4QPK - chains A and B; structure by X-ray diffraction, 1.66 A resolution.

== Chain A (and B) ==
Name: Phosphotransferase
From: Brucella abortus
Notes: fragment: ChpT; chain B of this document is another copy of the same molecule, construct and numbering; everything in this record applies to it too
Reference sequence: Q2YQA5 (Q2YQA5_BRUA2); residues 1-209 here = UniProt positions 1-209
Amino-acid sequence (243 residues; row label = number of the first residue in the row; numbers below 1 keep their minus sign (Met-33 is residue -33)):
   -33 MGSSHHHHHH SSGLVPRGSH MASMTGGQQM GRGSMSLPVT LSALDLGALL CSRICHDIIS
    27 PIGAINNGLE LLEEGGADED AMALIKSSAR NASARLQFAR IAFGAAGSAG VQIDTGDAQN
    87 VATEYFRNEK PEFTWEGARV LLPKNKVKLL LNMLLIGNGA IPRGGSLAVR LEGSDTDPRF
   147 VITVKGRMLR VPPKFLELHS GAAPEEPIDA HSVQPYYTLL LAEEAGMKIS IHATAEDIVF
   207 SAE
Not modelled in the structure: -33 to 1, 73-75 (chain B: -33 to 2)
Construct notes: initiating methionine (-33); expression tag (-32 to 0)
Swiss-Prot annotation at these positions:
  - modified residue: His22 (Phosphohistidine)
  - mutagenesis: His22 (H22A: Loss of phosphoryl transfer from CckA-P to ChpT), Asn33 (N33R: 5-fold decrease in phosphoryl transfer from CckA-P to ChpT), Glu36 (E36R: 10-fold decrease in phosphoryl transfer from CckA-P to ChpT), Glu40 (E40R: 3-fold decrease in phosphoryl transfer from CckA-P to ChpT)
What the authors report for this chain:
  - post-translational modification sites: His22
  - mutagenesis - N33A/E36A/E40A, K96A/R156A/H177A: unchanged catalytic activity on CckA
  - mutagenesis - N33A/E36A/E40A, N33R (4-10 fold), E40R (4-10 fold), K96A/R156A/H177A: decreased catalytic activity
  - mutagenesis - E36R: decreased catalytic activity on CpdR

== Chain A / chain B interface ==
Pairs across the interface (58):
  Ala9(A) with Ala9(B), hydrophobic; Leu12(B)
  Leu10(A) with Tyr183(B), hydrophobic; Leu186(B), hydrophobic; Glu190(B)
  Leu12(A) with Ala9(B)
  Gly13(A) with Gly13(B)
  Ala14(A) with Phe69(B); Gly70(B); Ala71(B), hydrogen bond (backbone-backbone); Lys114(B)
  Leu16(A) with Cys17(B), hydrophobic
  Cys17(A) with Leu16(B), hydrophobic; Ile20(B), hydrophobic; Phe69(B), hydrophobic; Gly70(B)
  Ser18(A) with Gly70(B); Ala71(B), hydrogen bond (side chain-backbone); Ala72(B)
  Ile20(A) with Cys17(B)
  Cys21(A) with Ile20(B), hydrophobic; Leu62(B); Ala65(B), hydrophobic; Arg66(B)
  Ile24(A) with Leu62(B), hydrophobic
  Ile25(A) with Leu62(B), hydrophobic; Gln63(B); Arg66(B)
  Ile28(A) with Ala55(B); Ser59(B)
  Ile31(A) with Ala55(B), hydrophobic
  Asn32(A) with Ala55(B)
  Leu35(A) with Met48(B), hydrophobic; Lys52(B)
  Leu38(A) with Met48(B), hydrophobic
  Glu39(A) with Lys52(B), salt bridge
  Met48(A) with Leu38(B), hydrophobic
  Ala55(A) with Ile31(B), hydrophobic; Asn32(B); Leu35(B), hydrophobic
  Ser59(A) with Ile28(B); Asn32(B), hydrogen bond
  Leu62(A) with Cys21(B), hydrophobic; Ile24(B), hydrophobic
  Arg66(A) with Cys21(B); Ile25(B)
  Phe69(A) with Ala14(B); Cys17(B)
  Gly70(A) with Ala14(B); Cys17(B); Ser18(B)
  Ala71(A) with Ala14(B); Leu15(B), hydrophobic; Ser18(B), hydrogen bond (backbone-side chain)
  Lys114(A) with Ala14(B)
  Tyr183(A) with Leu10(B), hydrophobic
  Leu186(A) with Leu10(B), hydrophobic
  Glu190(A) with Leu10(B)
Also at the interface, not in a pair above, chain A (38 interface residues in all): Asp11, Leu15, Ile51, Lys52, Ala65, Lys110, Asn111, Leu187
Also at the interface, not in a pair above, chain B (40 interface residues in all): Asp11, Ile51, Arg56, Ala58, Lys110, Leu187

== In short ==
Chain A and chain B form an interface of 38 and 40 residues respectively; the contacts include 4 hydrogen
bonds and 1 salt bridge. Among the polar pairs are Glu39(A)-Lys52(B), Ser18(A)-Ala71(B) and Ser59(A)-Asn32(B).
The paper reports that N33A/E36A/E40A, N33R and E40R of chain A, among others, reduce catalytic activity; a
modification site at His22(A); 5 substitutions were tested in all.
Both chains are Phosphotransferase (Brucella abortus). Entry 4QPK (1.7 Angstrom Structure of a Bacterial
Phosphotransferase) was determined by X-ray diffraction together with 4QPJ from the same study.
